Entry 8ANW (electron microscopy, 2.70 A resolution); this record covers chains B and C of the 3 polymer chains in the assembly.

# Chain B
Molecule: Capsid protein, VP0
Organism: Human poliovirus 3
UniProtKB: Q84895 (Q84895_9ENTO); residue numbers follow UniProt; this construct covers 1-340
Amino-acid sequence (340 residues; row label = number of the first residue in the row):
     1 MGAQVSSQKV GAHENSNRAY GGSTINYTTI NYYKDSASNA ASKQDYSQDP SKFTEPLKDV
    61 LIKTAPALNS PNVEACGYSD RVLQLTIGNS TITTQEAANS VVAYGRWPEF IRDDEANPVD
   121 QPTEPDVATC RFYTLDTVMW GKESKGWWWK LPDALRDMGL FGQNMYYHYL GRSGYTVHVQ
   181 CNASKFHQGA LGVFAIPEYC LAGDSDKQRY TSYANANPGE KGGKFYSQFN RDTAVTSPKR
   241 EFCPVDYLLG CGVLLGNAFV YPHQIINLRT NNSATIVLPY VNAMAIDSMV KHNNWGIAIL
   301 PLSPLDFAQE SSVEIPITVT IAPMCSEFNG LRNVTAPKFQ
Disordered / not traced: 1-81, 94-98, 112-120
Construct notes: engineered mutation Ala-67 (Unk in Q84895), Ile-87 (Leu in Q84895), Met-284 (Leu in Q84895), Glu-310 (Asp in Q84895)

# Chain C
Molecule: Capsid protein, VP3
Organism: Human poliovirus 3
UniProtKB: Q84895 (Q84895_9ENTO); residues 1-238 here correspond to UniProt positions 341-578 (UniProt number = residue number + 340)
Amino-acid sequence (238 residues; row label = number of the first residue in the row):
     1 GLPVLNTPGS NQYLTSDNYQ SPCAIPEFDV TPPIDIPGEV KNMMELAEID TMIPLNLENT
    61 KRNTMDMYRV TLSDSADLSQ PILCFSLSPA SDPRLSHTML GEVLNYYTHW AGSLKFTFLF
   121 CGSMMATGKI LVAYAPPGAQ PPTSRKEAML GTHVIWDLGL QSSCTMVVPW ISNVTYRQTT
   181 QDSFTEGGYI SMFYQTRIVV PLSTPKSMSM LGFVSACNDF SVRLLRDTTH ISQSALPQ
Disordered / not traced: 236-238
Construct notes: engineered mutation Tyr-19 (His359 in Q84895), Phe-85 (Leu425 in Q84895)

# How chain B and chain C interact
Pairs across the interface - 72 pairs, chain B then chain C:
  Tyr-104(B) / Pro-37(C)  hydrophobic
  Tyr-104(B) / Gly-38(C)
  Arg-106(B) / Asp-35(C)  salt bridge
  Arg-106(B) / Pro-37(C)
  Lys-185(B) / Ser-123(C)
  Lys-185(B) / Met-124(C)  hydrogen bond (backbone-backbone)
  Lys-185(B) / Met-125(C)
  Phe-186(B) / Ser-123(C)  hydrogen bond (backbone-side chain)
  Phe-186(B) / Met-125(C)  hydrophobic
  Phe-186(B) / Leu-202(C)
  Phe-186(B) / Ser-203(C)
  Phe-186(B) / Thr-204(C)
  Phe-186(B) / Pro-205(C)
  His-187(B) / Ser-123(C)
  Gln-188(B) / Cys-121(C)
  Gln-188(B) / Gly-122(C)
  Gln-188(B) / Ser-123(C)
  Gln-188(B) / Pro-205(C)
  Gln-188(B) / Ser-207(C)  hydrogen bond (side chain-backbone)
  Gln-188(B) / Met-208(C)
  Gly-189(B) / Cys-121(C)
  Ala-190(B) / Cys-121(C)  hydrophobic
  Asp-246(B) / Met-65(C)
  Tyr-247(B) / Asn-63(C)
  Tyr-247(B) / Thr-64(C)
  Tyr-247(B) / Met-65(C)  hydrophobic
  Leu-254(B) / Tyr-68(C)
  Leu-254(B) / His-97(C)
  Leu-255(B) / Met-52(C)  hydrophobic
  Leu-255(B) / Met-65(C)  hydrophobic
  Leu-255(B) / Tyr-68(C)
  Gly-256(B) / Thr-51(C)
  Gly-256(B) / Met-52(C)  hydrogen bond (backbone-backbone)
  Gly-256(B) / Tyr-68(C)  hydrogen bond (backbone-side chain)
  Asn-257(B) / Thr-51(C)
  Asn-257(B) / His-97(C)  hydrogen bond (side chain-backbone)
  Asn-257(B) / Thr-98(C)
  Asn-257(B) / Met-99(C)  hydrogen bond (side chain-backbone)
  Phe-259(B) / Ile-49(C)
  Phe-259(B) / Asp-50(C)
  Phe-259(B) / Met-52(C)  hydrophobic
  Phe-259(B) / Phe-213(C)  hydrophobic
  Val-260(B) / Ile-49(C)  hydrophobic
  Asn-267(B) / Phe-120(C)  hydrogen bond (side chain-backbone)
  Asn-267(B) / Cys-121(C)
  Arg-269(B) / Phe-120(C)
  Arg-269(B) / Gly-122(C)
  Arg-269(B) / Ser-123(C)  hydrogen bond (side chain-backbone)
  Arg-269(B) / Met-124(C)
  Arg-269(B) / Leu-158(C)  hydrogen bond (side chain-backbone)
  Arg-269(B) / Gly-159(C)
  Arg-269(B) / Ser-162(C)  hydrogen bond
  Pro-279(B) / Pro-37(C)  hydrophobic
  Tyr-280(B) / Pro-37(C)
  Val-281(B) / Pro-37(C)  hydrophobic
  Asn-282(B) / Ile-36(C)
  Met-284(B) / Ile-34(C)
  Ala-285(B) / Ile-34(C)
  Pro-301(B) / Arg-69(C)  hydrogen bond (backbone-side chain)
  Leu-302(B) / Arg-69(C)  hydrogen bond (backbone-side chain)
  Leu-302(B) / Leu-211(C)  hydrophobic
  Ser-303(B) / Arg-69(C)
  Ser-303(B) / Cys-121(C)
  Ser-303(B) / Ser-209(C)
  Pro-304(B) / Arg-69(C)
  Asp-306(B) / Pro-205(C)
  Ala-308(B) / Ser-203(C)
  Ala-308(B) / Thr-204(C)
  Ala-308(B) / Pro-205(C)
  Gln-309(B) / Ser-203(C)
  Gln-309(B) / Thr-204(C)  hydrogen bond (side chain-backbone)
  Gln-309(B) / Lys-206(C)
Interface residues without a listed pair, chain B (35 interface residues in all): Ile-265, Thr-270, Ala-283, Phe-307
Interface residues without a listed pair, chain C (41 interface residues in all): Met-67, Glu-102, Leu-119, Ala-126, Pro-201

# Overview
The interface between chain B and chain C involves 35 residues on one side and 41 on the other, with 14
hydrogen bonds and 1 salt bridge. Polar contacts include Arg-106(B)/Asp-35(C), Phe-186(B)/Ser-123(C) and
Gln-188(B)/Ser-207(C).
Chain B is Capsid protein, VP0 and chain C is Capsid protein, VP3, both from Human poliovirus 3; the
structure, Poliovirus type 3 (strain Saukett) stabilised virus-like particle (PV3 SC8), was determined by
electron microscopy.
